Entry 6KLX (electron microscopy, 2.90 A resolution); this record covers chains A and B of the 7 polymer chains in the assembly.

== Chain A (and B) ==
Protein: Iota toxin component Ib
Organism: Clostridium perfringens
Notes: chain B of this document is another copy of the same molecule, construct and numbering; everything in this record applies to it too
UniProt: Q46221 (Q46221_CLOPF); residue numbers follow UniProt; this construct covers 210-875
Amino-acid sequence (666 residues; row label = number of the first residue in the row):
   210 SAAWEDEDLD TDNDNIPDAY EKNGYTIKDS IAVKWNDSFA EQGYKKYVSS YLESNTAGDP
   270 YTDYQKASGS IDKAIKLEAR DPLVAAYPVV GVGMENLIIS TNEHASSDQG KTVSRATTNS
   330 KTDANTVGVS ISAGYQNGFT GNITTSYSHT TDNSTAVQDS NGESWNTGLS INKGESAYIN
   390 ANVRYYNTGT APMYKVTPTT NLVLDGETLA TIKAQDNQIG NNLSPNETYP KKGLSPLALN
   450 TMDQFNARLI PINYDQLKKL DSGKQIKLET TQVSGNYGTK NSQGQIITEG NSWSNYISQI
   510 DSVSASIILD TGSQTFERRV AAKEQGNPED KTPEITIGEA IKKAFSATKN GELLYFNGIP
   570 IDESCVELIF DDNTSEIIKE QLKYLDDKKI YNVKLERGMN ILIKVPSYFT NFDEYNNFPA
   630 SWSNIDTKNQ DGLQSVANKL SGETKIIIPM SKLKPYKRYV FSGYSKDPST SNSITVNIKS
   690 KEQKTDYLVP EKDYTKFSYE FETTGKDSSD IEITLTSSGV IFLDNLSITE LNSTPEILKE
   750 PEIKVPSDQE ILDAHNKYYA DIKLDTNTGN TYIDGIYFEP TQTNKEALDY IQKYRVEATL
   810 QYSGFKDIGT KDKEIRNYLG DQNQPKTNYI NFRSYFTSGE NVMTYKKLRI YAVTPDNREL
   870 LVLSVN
Unresolved in the structure: 210-215, 328-365, 622-875
Metal / ion sites: Ca2+ site 1: Asp219, Asp221, Asp223, Ile225, Glu230; Ca2+ site 2: Asp221, Asp223, Glu230, Ser259, Glu262, Asp272
From the paper describing this entry:
  - self-association interface (contacts with another copy of this molecule); pairs are residue here / residue on that copy: Phe454-Phe454
  - conformationally variable residues (order/disorder transition): Asn328 to Ala365

== Chain A / chain B interface ==
Contacting residue pairs (110; chain A residue first):
  Ile236(A) - Glu538(B)
  Lys237(A) - Glu538(B)
  Asp238(A) - Tyr260(B)
  Asp238(A) - Glu538(B)  hydrogen bond (backbone-side chain)
  Ser239(A) - Glu538(B)
  Gln251(A) - Pro537(B)
  Gly252(A) - Pro537(B)
  Tyr253(A) - Pro537(B)
  Tyr253(A) - Glu538(B)  hydrogen bond
  Asp281(A) - Gln508(B)
  Lys282(A) - Glu262(B)  salt bridge
  Lys282(A) - Gln508(B)
  Lys282(A) - Ser511(B)  hydrogen bond (backbone-side chain)
  Lys282(A) - Val512(B)
  Ala283(A) - Ser507(B)
  Arg289(A) - Asn536(B)
  Ile307(A) - Glu416(B)
  Ile307(A) - Gln465(B)
  Ser309(A) - Gly383(B)
  Ser309(A) - Asn462(B)
  Thr310(A) - Lys382(B)
  Thr310(A) - Gly383(B)
  Asn311(A) - Asn381(B)
  Asn311(A) - Gly383(B)
  Glu312(A) - Asn381(B)
  Glu312(A) - Lys382(B)  hydrogen bond (backbone-backbone)
  His313(A) - Ser379(B)
  His313(A) - Ile380(B)
  Ala314(A) - Ser379(B)
  Ala314(A) - Ile380(B)  hydrogen bond (backbone-backbone)
  Ala314(A) - Lys382(B)
  Ser315(A) - Leu378(B)
  Ser315(A) - Ser379(B)
  Ser316(A) - Gly377(B)
  Ser316(A) - Leu378(B)  hydrogen bond (backbone-backbone)
  Asp317(A) - Thr376(B)
  Asp317(A) - Gly377(B)
  Gln318(A) - Asn375(B)
  Gln318(A) - Thr376(B)  hydrogen bond (backbone-backbone)
  Gly319(A) - Trp374(B)
  Gly319(A) - Asn375(B)
  Lys320(A) - Ser373(B)
  Lys320(A) - Trp374(B)  hydrogen bond (backbone-backbone)
  Thr321(A) - Glu372(B)  hydrogen bond (side chain-backbone)
  Thr321(A) - Ser373(B)  hydrogen bond
  Val322(A) - Gly371(B)
  Val322(A) - Glu372(B)  hydrogen bond (backbone-backbone)
  Val322(A) - Trp374(B)  hydrophobic
  Ser323(A) - Gly371(B)
  Arg324(A) - Asp368(B)
  Arg324(A) - Ser369(B)
  Arg324(A) - Asn370(B)  hydrogen bond (backbone-backbone)
  Ala325(A) - Gln367(B)
  Ala325(A) - Asp368(B)
  Ala325(A) - Ser369(B)
  Thr326(A) - Gln367(B)
  Thr326(A) - Asp368(B)  hydrogen bond (backbone-backbone)
  Thr327(A) - Val366(B)
  Asn389(A) - Thr417(B)  hydrogen bond (side chain-backbone)
  Asn389(A) - Leu418(B)
  Asn391(A) - Glu416(B)
  Asn391(A) - Thr417(B)
  Tyr403(A) - Ser503(B)
  Asp425(A) - Lys422(B)  salt bridge
  Asn426(A) - Thr420(B)  hydrogen bond (side chain-backbone)
  Asn426(A) - Ile421(B)
  Asn426(A) - Lys422(B)  hydrogen bond (side chain-backbone)
  Asn426(A) - Met451(B)  hydrogen bond (side chain-backbone)
  Ile428(A) - Gln481(B)  hydrogen bond (backbone-side chain)
  Gly429(A) - Gln481(B)
  Asn430(A) - Gln481(B)  hydrogen bond (backbone-side chain)
  Asn430(A) - Ser483(B)
  Asn430(A) - Ser503(B)
  Asn431(A) - Ser503(B)  hydrogen bond (side chain-backbone)
  Asn431(A) - Ser507(B)
  Ser433(A) - Ser507(B)
  Tyr438(A) - Thr480(B)  hydrogen bond
  Tyr438(A) - Gln481(B)  hydrogen bond
  Pro439(A) - Thr480(B)
  Leu443(A) - Glu478(B)
  Leu443(A) - Thr479(B)
  Leu443(A) - Thr480(B)
  Ser444(A) - Asn410(B)  hydrogen bond (backbone-side chain)
  Ser444(A) - Val412(B)
  Ser444(A) - Thr417(B)
  Ser444(A) - Glu478(B)  hydrogen bond (backbone-side chain)
  Pro445(A) - Asn410(B)
  Pro445(A) - Thr417(B)  hydrogen bond (backbone-side chain)
  Leu446(A) - Thr420(B)
  Ala447(A) - Thr417(B)
  Ala447(A) - Ala419(B)  hydrophobic
  Ala447(A) - Thr420(B)  hydrogen bond (backbone-side chain)
  Asn449(A) - Leu418(B)
  Asn449(A) - Met451(B)
  Phe454(A) - Asp452(B)
  Phe454(A) - Gln453(B)  hydrogen bond (backbone-backbone)
  Phe454(A) - Phe454(B)  hydrophobic
  Asn455(A) - Met451(B)
  Asn455(A) - Asp452(B)
  Ala456(A) - Asp452(B)
  Ala456(A) - Arg457(B)
  Leu458(A) - Arg457(B)
  Gly493(A) - Tyr505(B)
  Gln494(A) - Pro269(B)
  Gln494(A) - Tyr486(B)  hydrogen bond
  Gln494(A) - Tyr505(B)  hydrogen bond
  Ile495(A) - Asn504(B)  hydrogen bond (backbone-side chain)
  Ile495(A) - Tyr505(B)  hydrogen bond (backbone-side chain)
  Ile495(A) - Gln508(B)
  Thr497(A) - Asn504(B)  hydrogen bond
Interface residues without a listed pair, chain A (63 interface residues in all): Asn305, Ile308, Thr450, Gln453, Lys489, Ile496
Interface residues without a listed pair, chain B (64 interface residues in all): Thr220, Leu261, Asn264, Glu384, Thr408, Gln424, Val482, Thr488, Gly499, Ile506, Glu533

== In short ==
Chain A and chain B form an interface of 63 and 64 residues respectively; the contacts include 32 hydrogen
bonds and 2 salt bridges. Polar pairs include Lys282(A)-Glu262(B), Asp425(A)-Lys422(B) and
Asp238(A)-Glu538(B). Asp219(A), Asp221(A), Asp223(A), Ile225(A) and Glu230(A) form the Ca2+ site 1. From the
paper: conformational variability at Asn328(A); a self-association interface involving Phe454(A).
Both chains are Iota toxin component Ib (Clostridium perfringens). Entry 6KLX (Pore structure of Iota toxin
binding component (Ib)) was determined by electron microscopy, deposited together with 6KLO and 6KLW.
